2ZP9 - chains H and I of the 10 polymer chains in the assembly; structure by X-ray diffraction, 3.20 A resolution.

# Chain H (and I)
Protein: Tryptophan RNA-binding attenuator protein-inhibitory protein
Source organism: Bacillus subtilis
Notes: chain I of this document is another copy of the same molecule, construct and numbering; everything in this record applies to it too
UniProtKB: O31466 (RTPA_BACSU); residues 1-53 here = UniProt positions 1-53
Chain sequence (53 residues; row label = number of the first residue in the row):
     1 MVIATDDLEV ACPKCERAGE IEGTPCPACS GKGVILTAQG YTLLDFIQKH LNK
Unresolved in the structure: 17-25, 52-53 (chain I: 1-4, 17-25, 53)

# Interface between chain H and chain I
Contacting residue pairs - 16 pairs, chain H then chain I:
  T42(H) - T5(I)
  L43(H) - L43(I)  hydrophobic
  F46(H) - L8(I)  hydrophobic
  F46(H) - E9(I)
  F46(H) - L36(I)  hydrophobic
  F46(H) - G40(I)
  I47(H) - L44(I)  hydrophobic
  I47(H) - I47(I)  hydrophobic
  K49(H) - E9(I)  salt bridge
  K49(H) - K32(I)  hydrogen bond (backbone-side chain)
  K49(H) - V34(I)
  H50(H) - E9(I)  salt bridge
  H50(H) - K32(I)
  H50(H) - L36(I)
  H50(H) - L44(I)
  L51(H) - L51(I)  hydrophobic
Also at the interface, not in a pair above, chain I (13 interface residues in all): I35, Q48

# Overview
The interface between chain H and chain I involves 7 residues on one side and 13 on the other; the contacts
include 1 hydrogen bond and 2 salt bridges. Among the polar pairs are K49(H)-E9(I), H50(H)-E9(I) and
K49(H)-K32(I).
Both chains are Tryptophan RNA-binding attenuator protein-inhibitory protein (Bacillus subtilis). Entry 2ZP9
(The Nature of the TRAP:Anti-TRAP complex) was determined by X-ray diffraction together with 2ZP8 from the
same study.
